2ZN9 - chains A and B; structure by X-ray diffraction, 2.40 A resolution.

# Chain A (and B)
Name: Programmed cell death protein 6
From: Homo sapiens
Notes: chain B of this document is another copy of the same molecule, construct and numbering; everything in this record applies to it too
Reference sequence: O75340 (PDCD6_HUMAN); numbering as in UniProt (aligned over 20-191)
Amino-acid sequence (172 residues; numbered 20 to 191; the number before each row is that of its first residue):
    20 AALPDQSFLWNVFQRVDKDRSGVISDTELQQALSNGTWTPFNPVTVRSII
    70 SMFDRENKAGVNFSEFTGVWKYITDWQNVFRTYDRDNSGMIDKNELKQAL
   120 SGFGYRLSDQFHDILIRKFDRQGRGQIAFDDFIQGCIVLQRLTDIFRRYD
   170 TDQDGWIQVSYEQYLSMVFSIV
Unresolved in the structure: 20, 190-191 (chain B: 20, 191)
Ligand contacts:
  - nonaethylene glycol (2PE): Tyr91, Asp94, Trp95, Val98, Phe122, Gly123, Tyr124, Arg125, Thr162, Arg166
  - Ca2+ (CA), molecule 1: Asp36, Lys37, Asp38, Arg39, Ser40, Val42, Ile43, Glu47
  - Ca2+ (CA), molecule 2: Arg100, Asp103, Asn106
  - Ca2+ (CA), molecule 3: Asp103, Arg104, Asp105, Ser107, Met109, Ile110, Asp111, Glu114
  - Ca2+ (CA), molecule 4: Asp169, Thr170, Asp171, Asp173, Trp175
UniProt features mapped onto this chain:
  - binding site (Ca(2+)): Asp36, Asp38, Ser40, Val42, Glu47, Asp103, Asp105, Ser107, Met109, Glu114
  - binding site (Mg(2+)): Asp169, Asp171, Asp173, Trp175
  - natural variant: Gly123 (G123C: In a breast cancer sample)
  - mutagenesis: Glu47 (E47A: Loss of interaction with SEC31A and PLSCR3, and loss of localization to the endoplasmic reticulum; when associated with A-114), Leu52 (L52A: Strongly impaired interaction with SEC31A. Slightly reduced interaction with PDCD6IP), Ser53 (S53G: Slightly reduced interaction with SEC31A. Does not affect interaction with PDCD6IP), Trp57 (W57A: Does not affect interaction with SEC31A. Reduces the interaction with HEBP2, PDCD6IP and ANXA7), Phe60 (F60A: Abolishes the interaction with SEC31A, PDCD6IP, ANXA7 and ANXA11), Phe85 (F85A: Strongly impaired interaction with SEC31A and TFG. Does not affect interaction with PDCD6IP), Trp89 (W89A: Does not affect interaction with SEC31A. Does not affect interaction with PDCD6IP), Tyr91 (Y91A: Abolishes the interaction with PDCD6IP, ANXA7 and ANXA11), Ile92 (I92A: Does not affect interaction with SEC31A. Does not affect interaction with PDCD6IP), Trp95 (W95A: Abolishes the interaction with PDCD6IP, ANXA7 and ANXA11), Glu114 (E114A: Loss of interaction with SEC31A and PLSCR3, and loss of localization to the endoplasmic reticulum; when associated with A-47), Phe122 (F122A: Increases interaction with PDCD6IP and ANXA7. Impairs interaction with ANXA11. Augments stauroporine-induced cell death; F122G: Increases interaction with PDCD6IP ...), 2 further mutagenesis entries in UniProt
What the authors report for this chain:
  - Ca2+ coordination: Asn106
  - conformationally variable residues (helix shift, side-chain flip): Phe122 to Arg125, Phe188
  - contacts within the chain: Ser120-Arg125 (hydrogen bond)
  - mutagenesis - G121DEL/F122DEL: abolished binding to Alix

# How chain A and chain B interact
Residue-residue contacts (63; chain A residue first):
  Tyr124(A) - Tyr180(B)
  Leu126(A) - Tyr180(B)  hydrophobic
  Leu126(A) - Glu181(B)
  Ser127(A) - Glu181(B)  hydrogen bond (backbone-side chain)
  Phe130(A) - Glu181(B)
  Phe130(A) - Leu184(B)  hydrophobic
  Phe130(A) - Phe188(B)  hydrophobic
  Ile133(A) - Ser185(B)
  Ile133(A) - Phe188(B)  hydrophobic
  Lys137(A) - Phe188(B)
  Phe138(A) - Phe188(B)  hydrophobic
  Val157(A) - Phe188(B)  hydrophobic
  Leu158(A) - Tyr180(B)
  Leu158(A) - Leu184(B)  hydrophobic
  Leu161(A) - Tyr183(B)  hydrogen bond (backbone-side chain)
  Leu161(A) - Leu184(B)  hydrophobic
  Leu161(A) - Val187(B)  hydrophobic
  Leu161(A) - Phe188(B)  hydrophobic
  Thr162(A) - Tyr180(B)  hydrogen bond
  Ile164(A) - Tyr183(B)
  Phe165(A) - Tyr180(B)  hydrophobic
  Phe165(A) - Tyr183(B)  hydrophobic
  Gly174(A) - Ser179(B)
  Gly174(A) - Tyr180(B)  hydrogen bond (backbone-backbone)
  Trp175(A) - Gln177(B)
  Trp175(A) - Val178(B)
  Trp175(A) - Ser179(B)
  Trp175(A) - Gln182(B)
  Ile176(A) - Ile176(B)
  Ile176(A) - Gln177(B)
  Ile176(A) - Val178(B)  hydrogen bond (backbone-backbone)
  Gln177(A) - Ile176(B)
  Val178(A) - Gly174(B)
  Val178(A) - Trp175(B)
  Val178(A) - Ile176(B)  hydrogen bond (backbone-backbone)
  Val178(A) - Val178(B)  hydrophobic
  Ser179(A) - Gly174(B)
  Ser179(A) - Trp175(B)
  Tyr180(A) - Tyr124(B)
  Tyr180(A) - Leu126(B)  hydrophobic
  Tyr180(A) - Thr162(B)  hydrogen bond
  Tyr180(A) - Phe165(B)  hydrophobic
  Tyr180(A) - Gly174(B)  hydrogen bond (backbone-backbone)
  Glu181(A) - Leu126(B)
  Glu181(A) - Ser127(B)  hydrogen bond
  Glu181(A) - Phe130(B)
  Gln182(A) - Trp175(B)
  Tyr183(A) - Leu161(B)  hydrogen bond (side chain-backbone)
  Tyr183(A) - Ile164(B)
  Tyr183(A) - Phe165(B)  hydrophobic
  Tyr183(A) - Met186(B)  hydrophobic
  Leu184(A) - Phe130(B)  hydrophobic
  Leu184(A) - Leu158(B)  hydrophobic
  Leu184(A) - Leu161(B)  hydrophobic
  Ser185(A) - Ile133(B)
  Met186(A) - Tyr183(B)  hydrophobic
  Val187(A) - Leu161(B)  hydrophobic
  Val187(A) - Val187(B)  hydrophobic
  Phe188(A) - Phe130(B)  hydrophobic
  Phe188(A) - Ile133(B)  hydrophobic
  Phe188(A) - Lys137(B)
  Phe188(A) - Phe138(B)  hydrophobic
  Phe188(A) - Leu161(B)  hydrophobic
Interface residues without a listed pair, chain B (30 interface residues in all): Arg125, Leu134, Val157

# Overview
28 residues of chain A and 30 residues of chain B are in contact, with 10 hydrogen bonds. Among the polar
pairs are Ser127(A)-Glu181(B), Leu161(A)-Tyr183(B) and Thr162(A)-Tyr180(B). Ligands of chain A: 4 copies of
Ca2+ and nonaethylene glycol. From the paper: G121DEL/F122DEL of chain A abolish binding to Alix; Ca2+
coordination by Asn106(A).
Chain A and chain B are both Programmed cell death protein 6 (Homo sapiens); the structure, Crystal structure
of Ca2+-bound form of des3-20ALG-2, was determined by X-ray diffraction together with 2ZN8, 2ZND and 2ZNE from
the same study.
